PDB entry 4L0Z | X-ray diffraction, 2.70 A resolution | chains A and C of the 4 polymer chains in the assembly

Chain A:
Protein: Runt-related transcription factor 1
Source organism: Mus musculus
UniProt: Q03347 (RUNX1_MOUSE); residues 1-242 here = UniProt positions 1-242
Amino-acid sequence (242 residues; numbered 1 to 242; the number before each row is that of its first residue):
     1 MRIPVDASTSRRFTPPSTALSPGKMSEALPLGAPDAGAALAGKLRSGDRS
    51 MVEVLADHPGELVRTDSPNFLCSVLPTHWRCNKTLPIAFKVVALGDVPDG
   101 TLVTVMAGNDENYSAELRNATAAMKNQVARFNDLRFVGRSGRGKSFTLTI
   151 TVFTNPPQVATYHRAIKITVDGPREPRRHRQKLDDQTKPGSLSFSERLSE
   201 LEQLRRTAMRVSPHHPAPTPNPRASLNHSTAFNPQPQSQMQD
Unresolved in the structure: 1-53, 178-189, 213-242
Construct notes: conflict Ala36 (Gly in Q03347), Ala38 (Pro in Q03347), Gly42 (Ser in Q03347)
Curated features (UniProtKB/Swiss-Prot):
  - region (Interaction with DNA): Arg80 to Thr84, Arg135 to Gly143, Ile168 to Arg177
  - binding site (chloride): Asn112, Glu116, Arg139, Val170
  - modified residue: Thr14 (Phosphothreonine), Ser21 (Phosphoserine), Lys24 (N6-acetyllysine), Lys43 (N6-acetyllysine), Ser193 (Phosphoserine), Ser212 (Phosphoserine)
  - mutagenesis: Arg80 (R80A: Interferes with DNA-binding), Asn109 (N109A: Interferes with heterodimerization), Tyr113 (Y113A: Interferes with heterodimerization), Arg142 (R142A: Interferes with DNA-binding), Lys144 (K144M: Interferes with DNA-binding), Thr149 (T149A: Interferes with heterodimerization), Val170 (V170A: No effect), Asp171 (D171A: Interferes with DNA-binding), Arg174 (R174A: Interferes with DNA-binding), Arg177 (R177A: Interferes with DNA-binding)
From the paper describing this entry:
  - binding site for the 16-nt DNA strand (chain C): Arg205
  - conformationally variable residues (order/disorder transition): Phe194
  - mutagenesis - R205E: abolished binding to cooperative DNA binding by Ets1
  - mutagenesis - S199P: abolished binding to Ets1276-441

Chain C:
Molecule: 16-nt DNA strand
Sequence (16 nucleotides; each row starts with the number of its first residue):
     1 GGAAGCCACATCCTCT

Chain A / chain C interface:
Contacting residue pairs (15; chain A residue first):
  His78(A) with DG5(C), phosphate contact
  Arg139(A) with DC6(C), phosphate contact; DC7(C), salt bridge to the phosphate
  Arg142(A) with DA3(C), hydrogen bond to the base; DA4(C), hydrogen bond to the sugar; DG5(C), phosphate contact
  Gly143(A) with DG5(C), hydrogen bond to the phosphate
  Lys167(A) with DG5(C), salt bridge to the phosphate
  Thr169(A) with DC6(C), phosphate contact
  Val170(A) with DC6(C), hydrogen bond to the phosphate
  Asp171(A) with DC6(C), hydrogen bond to the base; DC7(C), hydrogen bond to the base
  Arg174(A) with DC6(C), base contact
  Arg177(A) with DG5(C), hydrogen bond to the base
  Arg205(A) with DA8(C), salt bridge to the phosphate
Other interface residues (no listed pair), chain A (12 interface residues in all): Gly141

In short:
12 residues of chain A face 6 of chain C across their interface; the contacts include 7 hydrogen bonds and 3
salt bridges. Among the polar pairs are Arg142(A)-DA3(C), Asp171(A)-DC6(C) and Asp171(A)-DC7(C). From the
paper: a binding site for the 16-nt DNA strand (chain C) at Arg205(A); R205E of chain A abolishes binding to
cooperative DNA binding by Ets1.
Chain A is Runt-related transcription factor 1 (Mus musculus) and chain C is a 16-nt DNA strand; the
structure, Crystal structure of Runx1 and Ets1 bound to TCR alpha promoter (crystal form 2), was determined by
X-ray diffraction, deposited together with 4L0Y and 4L18.
